Entry 4A6C (X-ray diffraction, 1.50 A resolution); this record covers chains A and B.

[Chain A]
Protein: Pol protein
From: Human immunodeficiency virus
Notes: EC 3.4.23.16
UniProt: Q8Q3H0 (Q8Q3H0_9HIV1); numbering as in UniProt (aligned over 1-99)
Sequence (99 residues; numbered 1 to 99; the number before each row is that of its first residue):
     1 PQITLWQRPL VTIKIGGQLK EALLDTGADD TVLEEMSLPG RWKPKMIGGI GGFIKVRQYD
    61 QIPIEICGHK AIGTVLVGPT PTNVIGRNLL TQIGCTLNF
Sequence notes: conflict Pro63 (Leu in Q8Q3H0), Thr82 (Val in Q8Q3H0), Val84 (Ile in Q8Q3H0)
Small-molecule neighbours: QG9 (methyl ((S)-1-(2-(3-((3S,4S)-3-benzyl-4-hydroxy-1-((1S,2R)-2-hydroxy-2,3-dihydro-1H-inden-1-yl)-2-oxopyrrolidin-3-yl)propyl)-2-(4-(pyridin-4-yl)benzyl)hydrazinyl)-3,3-dimethyl-1-oxobutan-2-yl)carbamate): Arg8, Leu23, Asp25, Gly27, Ala28, Asp29, Asp30, Val32, Ile47, Gly48, Gly49, Ile50, Leu76, Pro81, Thr82, Val84
What the authors report for this chain:
  - binding site for QG9: Asp25, Ile50, Pro81
  - catalytic residues: Asp25 (citing earlier work)

[Chain B]
Protein: Pol protein
From: Human immunodeficiency virus
Notes: EC 3.4.23.16
UniProt: Q8Q3H0 (Q8Q3H0_9HIV1); residues 101-199 here correspond to UniProt positions 1-99 (UniProt number = residue number - 100)
Sequence (99 residues; row label = number of the first residue in the row):
   101 PQITLWQRPL VTIKIGGQLK EALLDTGADD TVLEEMSLPG RWKPKMIGGI GGFIKVRQYD
   161 QIPIEICGHK AIGTVLVGPT PTNVIGRNLL TQIGCTLNF
Sequence notes: conflict Pro163 (Leu63 in Q8Q3H0), Thr182 (Val82 in Q8Q3H0), Val184 (Ile84 in Q8Q3H0)
Small-molecule neighbours: QG9 (methyl ((S)-1-(2-(3-((3S,4S)-3-benzyl-4-hydroxy-1-((1S,2R)-2-hydroxy-2,3-dihydro-1H-inden-1-yl)-2-oxopyrrolidin-3-yl)propyl)-2-(4-(pyridin-4-yl)benzyl)hydrazinyl)-3,3-dimethyl-1-oxobutan-2-yl)carbamate): Leu123, Asp125, Gly127, Ala128, Asp129, Asp130, Val132, Ile147, Gly148, Gly149, Ile150, Phe153, Thr180, Pro181, Thr182, Val184
What the authors report for this chain:
  - binding site for QG9: Ile150, Phe153
  - catalytic residues: Asp125 (citing earlier work)

[Chain A / chain B interface]
Contacting residue pairs - 93 pairs, chain A then chain B:
  Pro1(A) with Leu197(B); Asn198(B); Phe199(B), hydrogen bond (backbone-backbone)
  Gln2(A) with Thr196(B), hydrogen bond; Leu197(B); Asn198(B), hydrogen bond
  Ile3(A) with Thr196(B); Leu197(B), hydrogen bond (backbone-backbone); Phe199(B), hydrophobic
  Leu5(A) with Thr126(B); Arg187(B), hydrogen bond (backbone-side chain); Leu190(B), hydrophobic; Thr191(B); Cys195(B)
  Trp6(A) with Arg187(B), hydrogen bond (backbone-side chain); Thr191(B)
  Gln7(A) with Arg187(B)
  Arg8(A) with Asp129(B), salt bridge; Arg187(B)
  Pro9(A) with Thr126(B)
  Leu23(A) with Gly127(B)
  Leu24(A) with Thr126(B), hydrogen bond (backbone-side chain); Gly127(B)
  Asp25(A) with Asp125(B); Thr126(B); Gly127(B), hydrogen bond (side chain-backbone)
  Thr26(A) with Leu105(B); Pro109(B); Leu124(B), hydrogen bond (side chain-backbone); Asp125(B); Thr126(B), hydrogen bond (backbone-side chain); Leu197(B)
  Gly27(A) with Leu123(B); Asp125(B)
  Asp29(A) with Arg108(B), salt bridge
  Ile50(A) with Gly149(B); Ile150(B); Gly151(B), hydrogen bond (backbone-backbone); Gly152(B), hydrogen bond (backbone-backbone); Ile154(B), hydrophobic; Pro179(B); Thr180(B)
  Gly51(A) with Gly151(B); Gly152(B); Ile154(B)
  Gly52(A) with Gly151(B)
  Ile54(A) with Ile150(B), hydrophobic; Gly151(B)
  Cys67(A) with Phe199(B), hydrophobic
  Thr80(A) with Ile150(B)
  Pro81(A) with Gly149(B); Ile150(B)
  Arg87(A) with Leu105(B), hydrogen bond (side chain-backbone); Trp106(B), hydrogen bond (side chain-backbone); Gln107(B), hydrogen bond (side chain-backbone); Arg108(B); Pro109(B)
  Leu90(A) with Leu105(B), hydrophobic
  Thr91(A) with Leu105(B); Trp106(B)
  Gln92(A) with Trp106(B)
  Ile93(A) with Phe199(B)
  Gly94(A) with Asn198(B); Phe199(B)
  Cys95(A) with Leu105(B); Leu197(B), hydrophobic; Asn198(B); Phe199(B), hydrophobic
  Thr96(A) with Gln102(B); Ile103(B); Thr196(B); Leu197(B); Asn198(B), hydrogen bond (backbone-backbone)
  Leu97(A) with Pro101(B); Gln102(B); Ile103(B), hydrogen bond (backbone-backbone); Thr126(B); Cys195(B), hydrophobic; Thr196(B); Leu197(B), hydrophobic
  Asn98(A) with Pro101(B); Gln102(B), hydrogen bond; Gly194(B); Cys195(B); Thr196(B), hydrogen bond (backbone-backbone); Asn198(B), hydrogen bond
  Phe99(A) with Pro101(B), hydrogen bond (backbone-backbone); Ile103(B), hydrophobic; Cys167(B), hydrophobic; His169(B); Ile193(B); Gly194(B); Cys195(B), hydrophobic
Other interface residues (no listed pair), chain A (33 interface residues in all): Thr4
Other interface residues (no listed pair), chain B (37 interface residues in all): Thr104, Ile147, Phe153, Pro181

[Summary]
Chain A and chain B form an interface of 33 and 37 residues respectively, with 21 hydrogen bonds and 2 salt
bridges. Polar contacts include Arg8(A)-Asp129(B), Asp29(A)-Arg108(B) and Gln2(A)-Thr196(B). From the paper:
catalytic residues Asp25(A) and Asp125(B); a binding site for QG9 at Asp25(A), Ile50(A) and Ile150(B) among
others.
Both chains are Pol protein (Human immunodeficiency virus). Entry 4A6C (Stereoselective Synthesis, X-ray
Analysis, and Biological Evaluation of a New Class of Lactam Based HIV-1 Protease ...) was determined by X-ray
diffraction (same publication as 4A4Q and 4A6B).
